PDB entry 8USR | X-ray diffraction, 1.83 A resolution | chains A and B

[Chain A (and B)]
Molecule: Interleukin-17A
Organism: Homo sapiens
Notes: chain B of this document is another copy of the same molecule, construct and numbering; everything in this record applies to it too
UniProtKB: Q16552 (IL17_HUMAN); numbering as in UniProt (aligned over 34-155)
Chain sequence (127 residues; numbered 29 to 155; the number before each row is that of its first residue):
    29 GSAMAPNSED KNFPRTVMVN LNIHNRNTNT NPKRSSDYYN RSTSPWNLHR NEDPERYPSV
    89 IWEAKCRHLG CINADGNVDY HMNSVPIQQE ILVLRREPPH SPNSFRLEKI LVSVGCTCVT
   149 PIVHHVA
Disordered / not traced: 29-40, 51-63, 150-155 (chain B: 29-43, 54-63, 150-155)
Sequence notes: expression tag (29-33); engineered mutation Ser129 (Cys in Q16552)
Disulfides: Cys94-Cys144, Cys99-Cys146

[Interface between chain A and chain B]
Residue-residue contacts (93; chain A residue first):
  Phe41(A) - Asn50(B)  hydrogen bond (backbone-side chain)
  Pro42(A) - Asn48(B)
  Pro42(A) - Asn50(B)
  Arg43(A) - Val47(B)
  Arg43(A) - Asn48(B)  hydrogen bond (backbone-side chain)
  Arg43(A) - Leu49(B)  hydrogen bond (backbone-backbone)
  Arg43(A) - Asn50(B)  hydrogen bond
  Thr44(A) - Met46(B)
  Thr44(A) - Val47(B)
  Val45(A) - Val45(B)
  Val45(A) - Met46(B)
  Val45(A) - Val47(B)  hydrogen bond (backbone-backbone)
  Val45(A) - Leu49(B)  hydrophobic
  Val45(A) - Pro130(B)
  Val45(A) - Asn131(B)
  Val45(A) - Phe133(B)  hydrophobic
  Met46(A) - Thr44(B)
  Met46(A) - Val45(B)
  Met46(A) - Asn131(B)  hydrogen bond (backbone-backbone)
  Met46(A) - Ser132(B)
  Met46(A) - Phe133(B)  hydrogen bond (backbone-backbone)
  Val47(A) - Thr44(B)
  Val47(A) - Val45(B)  hydrogen bond (backbone-backbone)
  Val47(A) - Val47(B)  hydrophobic
  Val47(A) - Leu122(B)  hydrophobic
  Val47(A) - Phe133(B)
  Val47(A) - Leu135(B)  hydrophobic
  Asn48(A) - Phe133(B)  hydrogen bond (backbone-backbone)
  Asn48(A) - Arg134(B)
  Asn48(A) - Leu135(B)  hydrogen bond (backbone-backbone)
  Leu49(A) - Val45(B)  hydrophobic
  Leu49(A) - Leu135(B)
  Tyr66(A) - Val113(B)
  Tyr66(A) - Pro114(B)
  Tyr66(A) - Val147(B)  hydrophobic
  Arg69(A) - Val147(B)
  Arg69(A) - Thr148(B)  hydrogen bond (side chain-backbone)
  Ser70(A) - Thr145(B)  hydrogen bond
  Ser70(A) - Cys146(B)  hydrogen bond (side chain-backbone)
  Ser70(A) - Val147(B)
  Thr71(A) - Met110(B)
  Thr71(A) - Cys146(B)  hydrogen bond (backbone-backbone)
  Ser72(A) - Thr145(B)  hydrogen bond
  Trp74(A) - Ile115(B)  hydrophobic
  Trp74(A) - Thr145(B)
  Tyr85(A) - Leu120(B)  hydrophobic
  Pro86(A) - Leu120(B)
  Met110(A) - Thr71(B)
  Val113(A) - Tyr66(B)
  Pro114(A) - Tyr66(B)
  Ile115(A) - Ile115(B)  hydrophobic
  Ile115(A) - Val142(B)  hydrophobic
  Ile115(A) - Gly143(B)
  Ile115(A) - Cys144(B)
  Gln117(A) - Val142(B)
  Leu120(A) - Tyr85(B)
  Leu120(A) - Leu120(B)
  Asn131(A) - Val45(B)
  Asn131(A) - Met46(B)  hydrogen bond (backbone-backbone)
  Ser132(A) - Met46(B)
  Phe133(A) - Val45(B)  hydrophobic
  Phe133(A) - Met46(B)  hydrogen bond (backbone-backbone)
  Phe133(A) - Val47(B)
  Phe133(A) - Asn48(B)  hydrogen bond (backbone-backbone)
  Arg134(A) - Asn48(B)
  Arg134(A) - Asn50(B)  hydrogen bond (side chain-backbone)
  Arg134(A) - His52(B)
  Leu135(A) - Val47(B)  hydrophobic
  Leu135(A) - Asn48(B)  hydrogen bond (backbone-backbone)
  Leu135(A) - Leu49(B)  hydrophobic
  Leu135(A) - Ile51(B)
  Leu135(A) - His52(B)  hydrogen bond (backbone-backbone)
  Glu136(A) - His52(B)
  Lys137(A) - Ile51(B)
  Lys137(A) - His52(B)  hydrogen bond (backbone-backbone)
  Lys137(A) - Asn53(B)
  Val142(A) - Ile115(B)  hydrophobic
  Val142(A) - Gln117(B)
  Gly143(A) - Ile115(B)
  Cys144(A) - Ile115(B)
  Cys144(A) - Thr145(B)  hydrogen bond (backbone-side chain)
  Thr145(A) - Ser70(B)  hydrogen bond
  Thr145(A) - Ser72(B)  hydrogen bond
  Thr145(A) - Trp74(B)
  Thr145(A) - Cys144(B)  hydrogen bond (side chain-backbone)
  Thr145(A) - Thr145(B)
  Cys146(A) - Ser70(B)  hydrogen bond (backbone-side chain)
  Cys146(A) - Thr71(B)  hydrogen bond (backbone-backbone)
  Val147(A) - Tyr66(B)  hydrophobic
  Val147(A) - Arg69(B)
  Val147(A) - Ser70(B)
  Thr148(A) - Arg69(B)  hydrogen bond (backbone-side chain)
  Pro149(A) - Arg69(B)
Other interface residues (no listed pair), chain A (44 interface residues in all): Asn50, Trp90, Gln116, Ile119, Leu122, Pro130
Other interface residues (no listed pair), chain B (42 interface residues in all): Pro86, Trp90, Gln116, Ile119, Pro149

[Overview]
44 residues of chain A face 42 of chain B across their interface, with 29 hydrogen bonds. Polar contacts
include Phe41(A)-Asn50(B), Arg43(A)-Asn48(B) and Arg43(A)-Asn50(B).
Chain A and chain B are both Interleukin-17A (Homo sapiens); the structure, IL17A homodimer complexed to
Compound 23, was determined by X-ray diffraction, deposited together with 8USS.
